2R1J - chains A and R of the 4 polymer chains in the assembly; structure by X-ray diffraction, 1.53 A resolution.

Chain A:
Molecule: 20-nt DNA strand
Sequence (20 nucleotides; numbered 21 to 40; the number before each row is that of its first residue):
    21 TATTTAAGAT ATCTTAAATG

Chain R:
Molecule: Repressor protein C2
Organism: Enterobacteria phage P22
Reference sequence: P69202 (RPC2_BPP22); residues 1-68 here = UniProt positions 1-68
Amino-acid sequence (68 residues; numbered 1 to 68; the number before each row is that of its first residue):
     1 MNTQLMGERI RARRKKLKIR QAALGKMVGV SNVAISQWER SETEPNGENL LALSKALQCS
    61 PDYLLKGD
Unresolved in the structure: 1-2
Swiss-Prot annotation at these positions:
  - DNA-binding region: Gln21 to Arg40 (H-T-H motif)
  - site: Met1 (Not N-formylated)
What the authors report for this chain:
  - binding site for the 20-nt DNA strand: Arg11, Arg14, Gln21, Asn32, Val33, Ser36, Gln37, Arg40
  - specificity-determining residues: Val33, Gln37
  - binding site for the 20-nt DNA strand (chain A): Ser31, Gln37, Trp38, Glu42, Glu44, Asn46, Asn49
  - contacts within the chain: Ser31-Ala34 (hydrogen bond), Val33-Ser36, Ser36-Arg40 (hydrogen bond), Val33-Gln37, Arg40-Glu42 (hydrogen bond)
  - self-association interface (contacts with another copy of this molecule); pairs are residue here / residue on that copy: Lys55-Asp62 (salt bridge), Leu50, Leu51, Pro61, Leu65
  - specificity-determining residues: Glu42 (proposed by the authors, not directly observed)

How chain A and chain R interact:
Contacting residue pairs (15; chain A residue first):
  DT32(A) with Thr43(R), phosphate contact; Glu44(R), hydrogen bond to the phosphate; Asn46(R), phosphate contact
  DC33(A) with Gln37(R), base contact; Trp38(R), hydrogen bond to the phosphate; Pro45(R), phosphate contact; Asn46(R), hydrogen bond to the phosphate; Asn49(R), hydrogen bond to the phosphate
  DT34(A) with Val30(R), phosphate contact; Ser31(R), hydrogen bond to the phosphate; Ala34(R), phosphate contact; Gln37(R), hydrogen bond to the base
  DT35(A) with Ser31(R), base contact; Val33(R), base contact
  DA36(A) with Val33(R), base contact
Also at the interface, not in a pair above, chain R (12 interface residues in all): Gly29
Interface features reported in the paper:
  - specific contacts: Val33(R)-DT34(A), Gln37(R)-DT34(A) (hydrogen bond), Trp38(R)-DC33(A), Glu42(R)-DC33(A) (water-mediated contact), Glu44(R)-DT32(A) (backbone contact), Asn46(R)-DC33(A) (backbone contact), Asn49(R)-DC33(A)
  - interface residues, chain R: Ser31(R)

In short:
5 residues of chain A face 12 of chain R across their interface, with 6 hydrogen bonds. Polar pairs include
DT34(A)-Gln37(R), DT32(A)-Glu44(R) and DC33(A)-Trp38(R). The paper describes contacts between Val33(R) and
DT34(A), Trp38(R) and DC33(A) and Asn49(R) and DC33(A); a hydrogen bond between Gln37(R) and DT34(A); a
water-mediated contact between Glu42(R) and DC33(A). The paper reports a binding site for the 20-nt DNA strand
at Arg11(R), Arg14(R) and Gln21(R) among others; a binding site for the 20-nt DNA strand (chain A) at
Ser31(R), Gln37(R) and Trp38(R) among others.
Here chain A is a 20-nt DNA strand and chain R is Repressor protein C2 (Enterobacteria phage P22). Entry 2R1J
(Crystal Structure of the P22 c2 Repressor protein in complex with the synthetic operator 9T) was determined
by X-ray diffraction.
